Entry 7FC3 (X-ray diffraction, 3.19 A resolution); this record covers chains E and A.

[Chain E]
Molecule: Spike protein S1
From: Human coronavirus NL63
Reference sequence: Q6Q1S2 (SPIKE_CVHNL); residues 481-611 here = UniProt positions 481-611
Amino-acid sequence (131 residues; row label = number of the first residue in the row):
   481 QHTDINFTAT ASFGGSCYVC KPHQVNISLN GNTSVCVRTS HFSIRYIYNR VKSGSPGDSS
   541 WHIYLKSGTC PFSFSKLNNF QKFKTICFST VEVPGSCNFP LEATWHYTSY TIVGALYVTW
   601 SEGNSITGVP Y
Disulfide bonds: Cys497-Cys500, Cys516-Cys567, Cys550-Cys577

[Chain A]
Molecule: Angiotensin-converting enzyme
From: Equus caballus
Notes: EC 3.4.-.-
Reference sequence: F6V9L3 (F6V9L3_HORSE); numbering as in UniProt (aligned over 19-613)
Amino-acid sequence (595 residues; numbered 19 to 613; the number before each row is that of its first residue):
    19 STTEDLAKTF LEKFNSEAEE LSHQSSLASW SYNTNITDEN VQKMNEAGAR WSAFYEEQCK
    79 LAKTYPLEEI QNLTVKRQLQ ALQQSGSSVL SADKSKRLNE ILNTMSTIYS TGKVCNPSNP
   139 QECLLLEPGL DAIMENSKDY NQRLWAWEGW RSEVGKQLRP LYEEYVVLKN EMARANNYED
   199 YGDYWRGDYE AEGPSGYDYS RDQLIEDVER TFAEIKPLYE HLHAYVRAKL MDTYPSHINP
   259 TGCLPAHLLG DMWGRFWTNL YSLTVPFGQK PNIDVTDAMV DQSWDAKRIF EEAEKFFVSV
   319 GLPNMTQGFW ENSMLTEPGD GRKVVCHPTA WDLGKGDFRI KMCTKVTMDD FLTAHHEMGH
   379 IQYDMAYAVQ PYLLRNGANE GFHEAVGEIM SLSAATPNHL KAIGLLPPDF YEDSETEINF
   439 LLKQALTIVG TLPFTYMLEK WRWMVFKGEI PKEEWMKKWW EMKREIVGVV EPVPHDETYC
   499 DPAALFHVAN DYSFIRYYTR TIYQFQFQEA LCQTAKHEGP LHKCDISNST EAGQKLLQML
   559 SLGKSEPWTL ALERIVGVKN MDVRPLLNYF EPLFTWLKDQ NKNSFVGWST NWSPY
Disulfide bonds: Cys133-Cys141, Cys344-Cys361, Cys530-Cys542
Glycans and other covalent adducts: N-acetylglucosamine (NAG) linked to Asn53, Asn90; glycan linked to Asn322
Reported in the primary citation:
  - mutagenesis - H41Y (5-fold): increased binding to Spike protein S1 (chain E)
  - mutagenesis - H41Y: increased binding to SARS-CoV-2 Alpha

[How chain E and chain A interact]
Contacting residue pairs (23; chain E residue first):
  Gly495(E) with Glu37(A)
  Ser496(E) with Glu37(A); Arg393(A)
  Cys497(E) with Ala386(A), hydrogen bond (side chain-backbone); Val387(A), hydrophobic
  Tyr498(E) with Lys353(A)
  Gly534(E) with His41(A), hydrogen bond (backbone-side chain)
  Ser535(E) with His41(A); Lys353(A), hydrogen bond (side chain-backbone)
  Pro536(E) with Gly326(A); Asn330(A); Asp355(A); Arg357(A)
  Gly537(E) with Lys353(A); Gly354(A)
  Ser539(E) with Gln325(A)
  Ser540(E) with Thr324(A)
  Trp585(E) with Thr324(A); Gly354(A); Phe356(A), hydrophobic
  His586(E) with Asn322(A), hydrogen bond (side chain-backbone); Met323(A); Thr324(A)
Interface residues without a listed pair, chain E (15 interface residues in all): Val499, Cys500, Ser533
Interface residues without a listed pair, chain A (19 interface residues in all): Asn33, Leu45, Gly352
From the paper, about this interface:
  - interface residues, chain E: Phe493(E), Val531(E), Trp585(E)
  - interface residues, chain A: Gly319(A), Asp350(A), Ala386(A)

[Summary]
The interface between chain E and chain A involves 15 residues on one side and 19 on the other, with 4
hydrogen bonds. Among the polar pairs are Cys497(E)-Ala386(A), Gly534(E)-His41(A) and Ser535(E)-Lys353(A). The
paper reports that H41Y of chain A increases binding to Spike protein S1 (chain E); interface residues
Phe493(E), Val531(E) and Gly319(A) among others.
Chain E is Spike protein S1 (Human coronavirus NL63) and chain A is Angiotensin-converting enzyme (Equus
caballus); the structure, structure of NL63 receptor-binding domain complexed with horse ACE2, was determined
by X-ray diffraction together with 7FC6 and 7FC5 from the same study.
